PDB entry 6RWE | electron microscopy, 3.00 A resolution | chains U and Q of the 20 polymer chains in the assembly

# Chain U
Molecule: Nontemplate strand
From: synthetic construct
Sequence (70 nucleotides; row label = number of the first residue in the row):
     1 GGTTTAGTCATGGAGTACAAGTGTGAGGAAAAGTAGTTGGCGTAGCAGGA
    51 GAAGTAAAGCAGTTGAAGAC
Not modelled in the structure: 1-10, 43-50, 64-70

# Chain Q
Protein: RNA polymerase I-specific transcription initiation factor RRN7
From: Saccharomyces cerevisiae (strain ATCC 204508 / S288c)
Reference sequence: P40992 (RRN7_YEAST); residues 1-514 here = UniProt positions 1-514
Chain sequence (514 residues; each row starts with the number of its first residue):
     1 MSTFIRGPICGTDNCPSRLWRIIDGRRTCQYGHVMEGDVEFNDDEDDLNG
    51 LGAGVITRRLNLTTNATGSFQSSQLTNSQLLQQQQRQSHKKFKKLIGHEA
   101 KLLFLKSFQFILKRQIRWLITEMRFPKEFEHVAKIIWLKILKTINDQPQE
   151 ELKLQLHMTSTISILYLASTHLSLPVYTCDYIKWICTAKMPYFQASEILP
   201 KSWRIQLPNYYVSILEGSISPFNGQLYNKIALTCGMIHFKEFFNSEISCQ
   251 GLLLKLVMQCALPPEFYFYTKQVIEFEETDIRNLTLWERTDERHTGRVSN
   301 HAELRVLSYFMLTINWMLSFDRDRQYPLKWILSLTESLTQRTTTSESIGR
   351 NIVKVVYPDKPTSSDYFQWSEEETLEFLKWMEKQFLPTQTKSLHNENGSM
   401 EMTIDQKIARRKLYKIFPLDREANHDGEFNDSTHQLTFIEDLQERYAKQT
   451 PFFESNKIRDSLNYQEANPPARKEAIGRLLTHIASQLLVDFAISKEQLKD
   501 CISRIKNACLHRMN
Not modelled in the structure: 1-2, 47-50, 389-404, 454-468
Curated features (UniProtKB/Swiss-Prot):
  - zinc finger: Thr3 to Glu36 (RRN7-type)
  - region: Gly37 to Ala66 (B-reader), Thr67 to Lys101 (B-linker)
  - binding site (Zn(2+)): Cys10, Cys15, Cys29, His33
  - mutagenesis: Cys29 (C29A: Impaired binding to Pol I), His33 (H33S: Impaired binding to Pol I)
Metal / ion sites: Zn2+: Cys10, Asn14, Cys29
Reported in the primary citation:
  - binding site for Template strand: Leu154, Gln155, Leu156, His157, Tyr210, Ile214, Lys229, His294
  - binding site for Nontemplate strand (chain U): Arg204, Asn209, Ser213, Ser218, Arg293

# Interface between chain U and chain Q
Contacting residue pairs (16):
  DA20(U) with Arg504(Q), salt bridge to the phosphate
  DT22(U) with His294(Q), base contact
  DG23(U) with His294(Q), hydrogen bond to the base
  DT24(U) with Arg293(Q), base contact; His294(Q), base contact
  DG25(U) with Arg293(Q), base contact
  DA30(U) with Ser213(Q), hydrogen bond to the sugar; Glu216(Q), phosphate contact; Ser218(Q), phosphate contact
  DA31(U) with Asn209(Q), hydrogen bond to the base; Val212(Q), sugar contact; Glu216(Q), phosphate contact
  DA32(U) with Lys94(Q), salt bridge to the phosphate; Arg204(Q), salt bridge to the phosphate; Asn209(Q), sugar contact; Val212(Q), phosphate contact
Interface residues without a listed pair, chain U (9 interface residues in all): DA29

# Overview
Chain U and chain Q form an interface of 9 and 10 residues respectively; the contacts include 3 hydrogen bonds
and 3 salt bridges. Among the polar pairs are DG23(U)-His294(Q), DA31(U)-Asn209(Q) and DA30(U)-Ser213(Q). The
paper reports a binding site for Template strand at Leu154(Q), Gln155(Q) and Leu156(Q) among others; a binding
site for Nontemplate strand (chain U) at Arg204(Q), Asn209(Q) and Ser213(Q) among others.
Here chain U is Nontemplate strand (synthetic construct) and chain Q is RNA polymerase I-specific
transcription initiation factor RRN7 (Saccharomyces cerevisiae (strain ATCC 204508 / S288c)). Entry 6RWE (RNA
Polymerase I Open Complex conformation 2) was determined by electron microscopy (same publication as 6RQH,
6RQL, 6RQT, 6RRD, 6RUI and 6RUO).
